Entry 3ERC (X-ray diffraction, 3.21 A resolution); this record covers chains D and I of the 4 polymer chains in the assembly.

[Chain D]
Protein: Poly(A) polymerase catalytic subunit
Source organism: vaccinia virus WR
Notes: EC 2.7.7.19
UniProt: P23371 (PAP1_VACCV); residue numbers follow UniProt; this construct covers 1-479
Sequence (479 residues; each row starts with the number of its first residue):
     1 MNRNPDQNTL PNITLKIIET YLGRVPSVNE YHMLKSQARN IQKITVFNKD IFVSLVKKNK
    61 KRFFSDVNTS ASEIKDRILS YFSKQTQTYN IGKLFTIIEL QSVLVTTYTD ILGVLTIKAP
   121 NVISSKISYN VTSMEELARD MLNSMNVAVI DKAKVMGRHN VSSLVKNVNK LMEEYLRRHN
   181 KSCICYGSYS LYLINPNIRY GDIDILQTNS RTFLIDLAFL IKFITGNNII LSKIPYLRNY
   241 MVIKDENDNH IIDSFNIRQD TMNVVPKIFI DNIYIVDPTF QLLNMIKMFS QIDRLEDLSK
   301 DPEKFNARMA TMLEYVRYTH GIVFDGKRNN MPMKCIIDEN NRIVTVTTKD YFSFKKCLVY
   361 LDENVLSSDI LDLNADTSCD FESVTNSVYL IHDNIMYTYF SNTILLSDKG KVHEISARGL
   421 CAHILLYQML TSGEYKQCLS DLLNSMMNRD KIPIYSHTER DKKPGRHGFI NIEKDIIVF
Disordered / not traced: 1-11, 118-129, 150-160
Differences from the reference sequence: engineered mutation Ser36 (Leu in P23371)
Bound ions: Ca2+ site 1: Asp202, Asp204, Asp253 (shared with 1 residue of chain E); Ca2+ site 2: Asp202, Asp204 (together with 3'-deoxyadenosine-5'-triphosphate)
Residues lining bound ligands:
  - 3'-deoxyadenosine-5'-triphosphate (3AT): Tyr186, Gly187, Ser188, Arg199, Tyr200, Gly201, Asp202, Asp204, Gln281, Asn284, Met285, Lys287, Met288, Arg294, Lys304, Arg308, Val384, Asn386, Ser401, Asn402
  - uridine-5'-monophosphate (U5P): Asn90, Gly92, Lys93, Thr96, Asp475, Ile476, Ile477
Swiss-Prot annotation at these positions:
  - active site: Asp202, Asp204
  - binding site (Ca(2+)): Asp202, Asp204, Asp253
Reported in the primary citation:
  - Ca2+ coordination: Asp202, Asp204
  - catalytic residues: Asp202, Asp204, Asp253
  - mutagenesis - I51V, F52A, K58S: unchanged catalytic activity
  - mutagenesis - F47A, N48A, L55V, T109V: decreased catalytic activity
  - mutagenesis - T116V: abolished expression
  - binding site for uridine-5'-monophosphate: Ile477
  - binding site for the 5-nt RNA strand (chain I): Phe47, Asn48, Phe52, Lys58, Thr109, Gly113, Thr116

[Chain I]
Molecule: 5-nt RNA strand
Sequence (5 nucleotides; numbered 700 to 704; the number before each row is that of its first residue):
   700 CCUUC

[Chain D / chain I interface]
Pairs across the interface (25):
  Lys43(D) - DC704(I)  hydrogen bond to the base
  Phe47(D) - U703(I)  base contact
  Asn48(D) - DC700(I)  hydrogen bond to the base
  Asn48(D) - U703(I)  hydrogen bond to the base
  Asp50(D) - DC700(I)  hydrogen bond to the base
  Ile51(D) - DC700(I)  sugar contact
  Ile51(D) - DC701(I)  sugar contact
  Ile51(D) - U702(I)  sugar contact
  Ile51(D) - U703(I)  base contact
  Phe52(D) - U703(I)  hydrogen bond to the base
  Ser54(D) - DC701(I)  base contact
  Leu55(D) - DC701(I)  sugar contact
  Leu55(D) - U702(I)  sugar contact
  Leu55(D) - U703(I)  base contact
  Lys58(D) - DC701(I)  hydrogen bond to the base
  Lys58(D) - U702(I)  hydrogen bond to the base
  Thr106(D) - DC704(I)  base contact
  Thr109(D) - U702(I)  hydrogen bond to the phosphate
  Thr109(D) - U703(I)  hydrogen bond to the phosphate
  Asp110(D) - U703(I)  phosphate contact
  Asp110(D) - DC704(I)  hydrogen bond to the base
  Gly113(D) - U702(I)  hydrogen bond to the base
  Val114(D) - U702(I)  hydrogen bond to the base
  Thr116(D) - U702(I)  hydrogen bond to the base
  Ile117(D) - U702(I)  base contact
Other interface residues (no listed pair), chain D (17 interface residues in all): Val105

[Summary]
Chain D and chain I form an interface of 17 and 5 residues respectively; the contacts include 13 hydrogen
bonds. Polar contacts include Lys43(D)-DC704(I), Asn48(D)-DC700(I) and Asn48(D)-U703(I). From the paper:
catalytic residues Asp202(D), Asp204(D) and Asp253(D); F47A, N48A and L55V of chain D, among others, reduce
catalytic activity; 8 substitutions were tested in all.
Here chain D is Poly(A) polymerase catalytic subunit (vaccinia virus WR) and chain I is a 5-nt RNA strand.
Entry 3ERC (Crystal structure of the heterodimeric vaccinia virus mRNA polyadenylate polymerase with three
fragments of RNA and ...) was determined by X-ray diffraction together with 3ER8 and 3ER9 from the same study.
